1GK8 - chains C and K of the 8 polymer chains in the assembly; structure by X-ray diffraction, 1.40 A resolution.

[Chain C]
Name: Ribulose-1,5 bisphosphate carboxylase large chain
From: Chlamydomonas reinhardtii
Notes: EC 4.1.1.39
UniProtKB: P00877 (RBL_CHLRE); numbering as in UniProt (aligned over 1-475)
Amino-acid sequence (475 residues; numbered 1 to 475; the number before each row is that of its first residue):
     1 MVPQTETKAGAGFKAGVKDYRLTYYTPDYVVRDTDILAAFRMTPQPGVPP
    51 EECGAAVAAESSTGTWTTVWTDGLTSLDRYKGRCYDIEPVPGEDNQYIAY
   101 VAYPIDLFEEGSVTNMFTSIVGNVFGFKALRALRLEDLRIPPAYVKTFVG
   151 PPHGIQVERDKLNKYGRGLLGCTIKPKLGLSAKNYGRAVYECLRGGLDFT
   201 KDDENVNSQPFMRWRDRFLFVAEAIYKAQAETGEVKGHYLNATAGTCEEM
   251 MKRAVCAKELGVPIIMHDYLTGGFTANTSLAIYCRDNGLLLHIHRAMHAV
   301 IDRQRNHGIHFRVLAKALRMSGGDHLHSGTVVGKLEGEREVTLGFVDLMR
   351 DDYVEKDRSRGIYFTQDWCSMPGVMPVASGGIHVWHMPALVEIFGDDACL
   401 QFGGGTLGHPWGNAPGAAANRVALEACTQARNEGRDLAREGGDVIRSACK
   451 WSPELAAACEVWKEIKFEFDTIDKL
Unresolved in the structure: 1-6
Sequence notes: conflict P46 (Leu in P00877)
Modified / non-standard residues: P104, P151 (4-hydroxyproline; HYP); K201 (lysine nz-carboxylic acid; KCX); C256, C369 (s-methylcysteine; SMC)
Cystine bridges: C449-C459
Ion coordination: Mg2+: K201, D203, E204 (together with 2-carboxyarabinitol-1,5-diphosphate)
Small-molecule neighbours:
  - 2-carboxyarabinitol-1,5-diphosphate (CAP), molecule 1: E60, T65, W66, N123
  - 2-carboxyarabinitol-1,5-diphosphate (CAP), molecule 2: T173, K175, K177, K201, D203, E204, H294, R295, H298, H327, G329, K334, L335, S379, G380, G381, Q401, F402, G403, G404

[Chain K]
Name: Ribulose bisphosphate carboxylase small chain 1
From: Chlamydomonas reinhardtii
Notes: EC 4.1.1.39
UniProtKB: P00873 (RBS1_CHLRE); residues 1-140 here correspond to UniProt positions 46-185 (UniProt number = residue number + 45)
Amino-acid sequence (140 residues; numbered 1 to 140; the number before each row is that of its first residue):
     1 MMVWTPVNNKMFETFSYLPPLTDEQIAAQVDYIVANGWIPCLEFAEADKA
    51 YVSNESAIRFGSVSCLYYDNRYWTMWKLPMFGCRDPMQVLREIVACTKAF
   101 PDAYVRLVAFDNQKQVQIMGFLVQRPKTARDFQPANKRSV
Unresolved in the structure: 127-140
Modified / non-standard residues: M1 (n-methyl methionine; MME)

[Interface between chain C and chain K]
Pairs across the interface (85; chain C residue first):
  Q156(C) - K114(K)
  Q156(C) - Q115(K)
  Q156(C) - V116(K)
  D160(C) - V116(K)
  K161(C) - L66(K)
  K161(C) - R71(K)  hydrogen bond (backbone-side chain)
  L162(C) - L66(K)  hydrophobic
  N163(C) - R71(K)
  K164(C) - E13(K)  salt bridge
  Y165(C) - T14(K)  hydrogen bond (backbone-side chain)
  Y165(C) - V116(K)  hydrophobic
  Y165(C) - Q117(K)
  G166(C) - T14(K)
  G166(C) - I118(K)
  G166(C) - M119(K)
  R167(C) - E13(K)  salt bridge
  R167(C) - T14(K)  hydrogen bond
  R194(C) - W4(K)  hydrogen bond (side chain-backbone)
  R194(C) - T5(K)
  R194(C) - P6(K)
  G195(C) - Y17(K)
  G196(C) - Y17(K)
  Q229(C) - V52(K)
  Q229(C) - Y68(K)
  A230(C) - K10(K)  hydrogen bond (backbone-side chain)
  E231(C) - P6(K)
  E231(C) - K10(K)
  T232(C) - K10(K)
  T232(C) - M11(K)  hydrogen bond (backbone-backbone)
  G233(C) - Y51(K)
  G233(C) - V52(K)
  E234(C) - M11(K)
  E234(C) - F12(K)
  E234(C) - E13(K)  hydrogen bond (side chain-backbone)
  E234(C) - S16(K)
  V235(C) - Y68(K)
  K258(C) - S62(K)  hydrogen bond (side chain-backbone)
  K258(C) - C65(K)
  E259(C) - S62(K)  hydrogen bond
  G261(C) - S64(K)
  G261(C) - C65(K)
  V262(C) - C65(K)  hydrogen bond (backbone-side chain)
  P263(C) - C65(K)
  P263(C) - L66(K)
  P263(C) - Y68(K)
  N287(C) - C65(K)
  G288(C) - C65(K)  hydrogen bond (backbone-side chain)
  G288(C) - L66(K)
  L289(C) - C65(K)  hydrophobic
  L290(C) - L66(K)  hydrophobic
  D397(C) - K114(K)  salt bridge
  P410(C) - M1(K)
  W411(C) - M1(K)
  W411(C) - M2(K)
  A414(C) - W4(K)  hydrophobic
  P415(C) - M2(K)
  A418(C) - W4(K)  hydrophobic
  R421(C) - E13(K)  hydrogen bond (side chain-backbone)
  R421(C) - S16(K)  hydrogen bond
  R421(C) - Y17(K)
  V422(C) - Y17(K)
  E425(C) - E13(K)
  E425(C) - T14(K)
  E425(C) - F15(K)  hydrogen bond (side chain-backbone)
  E425(C) - S16(K)  hydrogen bond (side chain-backbone)
  E425(C) - Y17(K)  hydrogen bond (side chain-backbone)
  E425(C) - L18(K)
  A426(C) - L18(K)
  Q429(C) - F15(K)
  Q429(C) - L18(K)
  Q429(C) - L21(K)
  Q429(C) - Q25(K)
  Q429(C) - Q29(K)
  R431(C) - Y32(K)  hydrogen bond
  N432(C) - F15(K)
  N432(C) - Q29(K)  hydrogen bond
  N432(C) - Y32(K)  hydrogen bond
  E433(C) - Q25(K)
  E433(C) - A28(K)
  W451(C) - Y17(K)
  W451(C) - L18(K)
  W451(C) - P19(K)
  P453(C) - M2(K)  hydrophobic
  E454(C) - M2(K)
  E454(C) - W4(K)
Other interface residues (no listed pair), chain C (51 interface residues in all): R159, Y190, D198, A257, D396, T428
Other interface residues (no listed pair), chain K (37 interface residues in all): N9, V63, R106

[In short]
Chain C and chain K form an interface of 51 and 37 residues respectively, with 19 hydrogen bonds and 3 salt
bridges. Among the polar pairs are K164(C)-E13(K), R167(C)-E13(K) and D397(C)-K114(K). Ligands of chain C:
2-carboxyarabinitol-1,5-diphosphate. K201(C), D203(C) and E204(C) coordinate Mg2+.
Chain C is Ribulose-1,5 bisphosphate carboxylase large chain and chain K is Ribulose bisphosphate carboxylase
small chain 1, both from Chlamydomonas reinhardtii; the structure, Rubisco from Chlamydomonas reinhardtii, was
determined by X-ray diffraction.
